PDB entry 8JUZ | electron microscopy, 4.29 A resolution (low resolution: residue-level contacts below are approximate; hydrogen-bond / salt-bridge calls are withheld) | chains A and B of the 6 polymer chains in the assembly

# Chain A
Name: ATPase family AAA domain-containing protein 2
Source organism: Homo sapiens
Notes: EC 3.6.1.-
UniProtKB: Q6PL18 (ATAD2_HUMAN); the construct lacks a stretch of the UniProt sequence and is renumbered around it, so the offset changes along the chain: 403-943 = UniProt 403-943; 1101-1140 = UniProt 944-983; 1141-1320 = UniProt 1118-1297; 1321-1390 = UniProt 1321-1390
Amino-acid sequence (831 residues; numbered 403 to 1390; 157 numbers in that range are skipped by the numbering (no residue carries them; nothing is unmodelled there); the number before each row is that of its first residue):
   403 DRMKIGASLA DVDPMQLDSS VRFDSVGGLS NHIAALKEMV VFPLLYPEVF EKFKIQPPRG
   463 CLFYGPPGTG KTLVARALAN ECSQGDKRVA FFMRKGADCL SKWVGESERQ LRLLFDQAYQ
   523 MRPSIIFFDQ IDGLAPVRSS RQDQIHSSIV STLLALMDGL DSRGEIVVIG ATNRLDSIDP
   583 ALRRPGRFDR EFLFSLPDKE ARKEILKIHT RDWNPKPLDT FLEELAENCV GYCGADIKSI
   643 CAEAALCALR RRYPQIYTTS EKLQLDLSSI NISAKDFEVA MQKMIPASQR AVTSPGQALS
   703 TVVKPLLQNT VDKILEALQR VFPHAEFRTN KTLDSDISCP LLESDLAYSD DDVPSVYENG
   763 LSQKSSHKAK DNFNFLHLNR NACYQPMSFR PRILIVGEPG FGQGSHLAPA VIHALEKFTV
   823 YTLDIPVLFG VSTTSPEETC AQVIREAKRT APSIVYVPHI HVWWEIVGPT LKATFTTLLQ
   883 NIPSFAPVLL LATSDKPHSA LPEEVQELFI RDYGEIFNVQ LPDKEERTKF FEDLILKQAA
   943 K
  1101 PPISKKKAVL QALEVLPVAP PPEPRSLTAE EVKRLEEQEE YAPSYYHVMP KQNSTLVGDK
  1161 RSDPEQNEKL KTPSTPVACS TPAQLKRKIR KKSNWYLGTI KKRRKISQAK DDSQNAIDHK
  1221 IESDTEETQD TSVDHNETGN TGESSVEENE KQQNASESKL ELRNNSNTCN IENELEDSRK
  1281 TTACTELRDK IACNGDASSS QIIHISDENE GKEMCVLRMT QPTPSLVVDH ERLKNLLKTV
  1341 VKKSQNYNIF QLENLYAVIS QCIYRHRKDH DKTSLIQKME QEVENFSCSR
Disordered / not traced: 403-413, 540-545, 660-665, 730-786, 924, 1101-1326, 1389-1390
Sequence notes: engineered mutation Gln-532 (Glu in Q6PL18)
Small-molecule neighbours:
  - ADP (adenosine-5'-diphosphate): Ser-427, Gly-429, Leu-431, Pro-469, Gly-470, Thr-471, Gly-472, Lys-473, Thr-474, Leu-475, Arg-478, Ile-607, His-611, Cys-635, Gly-636, Ala-637, Lys-640
  - ATP (adenosine-5'-triphosphate): Asp-560, Arg-586, Arg-589
Reported in the primary citation:
  - mutagenesis - E532Q: increased stability
  - mutagenesis - D415A/E532Q/R540A: decreased stability

# Chain B
Name: ATPase family AAA domain-containing protein 2
Source organism: Homo sapiens
Notes: EC 3.6.1.-
UniProtKB: Q6PL18 (ATAD2_HUMAN); the construct lacks a stretch of the UniProt sequence and is renumbered around it, so the offset changes along the chain: 403-946 = UniProt 403-946; 1104-1140 = UniProt 947-983; 1141-1320 = UniProt 1118-1297; 1321-1390 = UniProt 1321-1390
Amino-acid sequence (831 residues; numbered 403 to 1390; 157 numbers in that range are skipped by the numbering (no residue carries them; nothing is unmodelled there); the number before each row is that of its first residue):
   403 DRMKIGASLA DVDPMQLDSS VRFDSVGGLS NHIAALKEMV VFPLLYPEVF EKFKIQPPRG
   463 CLFYGPPGTG KTLVARALAN ECSQGDKRVA FFMRKGADCL SKWVGESERQ LRLLFDQAYQ
   523 MRPSIIFFDQ IDGLAPVRSS RQDQIHSSIV STLLALMDGL DSRGEIVVIG ATNRLDSIDP
   583 ALRRPGRFDR EFLFSLPDKE ARKEILKIHT RDWNPKPLDT FLEELAENCV GYCGADIKSI
   643 CAEAALCALR RRYPQIYTTS EKLQLDLSSI NISAKDFEVA MQKMIPASQR AVTSPGQALS
   703 TVVKPLLQNT VDKILEALQR VFPHAEFRTN KTLDSDISCP LLESDLAYSD DDVPSVYENG
   763 LSQKSSHKAK DNFNFLHLNR NACYQPMSFR PRILIVGEPG FGQGSHLAPA VIHALEKFTV
   823 YTLDIPVLFG VSTTSPEETC AQVIREAKRT APSIVYVPHI HVWWEIVGPT LKATFTTLLQ
   883 NIPSFAPVLL LATSDKPHSA LPEEVQELFI RDYGEIFNVQ LPDKEERTKF FEDLILKQAA
   943 KPPI
  1104 SKKKAVLQAL EVLPVAPPPE PRSLTAEEVK RLEEQEEYAP SYYHVMPKQN STLVGDKRSD
  1164 PEQNEKLKTP STPVACSTPA QLKRKIRKKS NWYLGTIKKR RKISQAKDDS QNAIDHKIES
  1224 DTEETQDTSV DHNETGNTGE SSVEENEKQQ NASESKLELR NNSNTCNIEN ELEDSRKTTA
  1284 CTELRDKIAC NGDASSSQII HISDENEGKE MCVLRMTQPT PSLVVDHERL KNLLKTVVKK
  1344 SQNYNIFQLE NLYAVISQCI YRHRKDHDKT SLIQKMEQEV ENFSCSR
Disordered / not traced: 403-421, 730-785, 1104-1329, 1390
Sequence notes: engineered mutation Gln-532 (Glu in Q6PL18)
Small-molecule neighbours:
  - ATP (adenosine-5'-triphosphate), molecule 1: Ser-427, Val-428, Gly-429, Pro-469, Gly-470, Thr-471, Gly-472, Lys-473, Thr-474, Leu-475, Gln-532, Asn-575, Ile-607, His-611, Gly-636, Ala-637, Lys-640
  - ATP, molecule 2: Asp-560, Arg-586, Arg-589
Reported in the primary citation:
  - mutagenesis - E532Q: increased stability
  - mutagenesis - D415A/E532Q/R540A: decreased stability

# How chain A and chain B interact
Pairs across the interface (55; chain A residue first):
  Lys-439(A) with Tyr-659(B)
  Glu-440(A) with Leu-648(B)
  Phe-444(A) with Arg-652(B); Ile-658(B)
  Leu-447(A) with Glu-663(B); Lys-664(B)
  Tyr-448(A) with Leu-665(B)
  Pro-449(A) with Lys-664(B)
  Glu-450(A) with Leu-669(B)
  Val-451(A) with Leu-651(B); Leu-669(B)
  Lys-454(A) with Leu-669(B)
  Phe-455(A) with Asp-614(B); Trp-615(B)
  Lys-456(A) with Asp-614(B)
  Ile-457(A) with Ala-644(B)
  Trp-505(A) with Lys-504(B)
  Val-506(A) with Leu-502(B); Lys-504(B)
  Gly-507(A) with Lys-504(B)
  Glu-510(A) with Ala-499(B); Leu-502(B)
  Arg-514(A) with Asp-500(B)
  Gln-546(A) with Gly-535(B); Pro-538(B); His-548(B)
  Ser-550(A) with Ala-499(B)
  Ser-553(A) with Gln-532(B)
  Leu-556(A) with Gln-532(B)
  Asp-560(A) with Thr-474(B)
  Pro-582(A) with Ala-693(B)
  Arg-585(A) with Arg-692(B)
  Arg-586(A) with Gly-470(B); Ala-637(B)
  Pro-587(A) with Ala-637(B); Asp-638(B); Ser-641(B)
  Phe-590(A) with Arg-692(B)
  Asp-591(A) with Arg-692(B)
  Arg-592(A) with Glu-645(B)
  Pro-725(A) with Gln-1361(B)
  Gln-787(A) with Tyr-1364(B)
  Met-789(A) with Gln-1361(B)
  Phe-791(A) with Glu-1353(B); Asn-1354(B)
  Ser-837(A) with Ser-834(B)
  Glu-839(A) with Phe-831(B)
  Glu-840(A) with Phe-831(B); Gly-832(B); Val-833(B); Ser-834(B)
  Arg-847(A) with Ala-693(B)
  Thr-872(A) with Phe-831(B)
  Thr-876(A) with Ile-827(B)
  Tyr-915(A) with Asn-1354(B)
Other interface residues (no listed pair), chain A (53 interface residues in all): Leu-446, Phe-452, Glu-508, Ala-557, Leu-558, Ala-583, Pro-788, Arg-792, Ala-875, Thr-879, Leu-880, Ser-886, Phe-887
Other interface residues (no listed pair), chain B (56 interface residues in all): Pro-469, Lys-497, Gln-544, Asn-575, Asn-616, Pro-617, Ala-647, Ser-662, Leu-667, Ala-689, His-808, Pro-828, Ile-868, Phe-1350, Gln-1351, Tyr-1356, Ala-1357, Ser-1360, Cys-1388

# Overview
Chain A and chain B form an interface of 53 and 56 residues respectively. One ATP molecule is bound between
chain A and chain B. Ligands of chain A: ADP. Ligands of chain B: ATP. From the paper: E532Q of chain A
increases stability; D415A/E532Q/R540A of chain A reduce stability; 4 substitutions were tested in all.
Both chains are ATPase family AAA domain-containing protein 2 (Homo sapiens). Entry 8JUZ (Human ATAD2 Walker B
mutant-H3/H4K5Q complex, ATP state (Class III)) was determined by electron microscopy together with 8H3H, 8JUW
and 8JUY from the same study.
